PDB entry 1R6B | X-ray diffraction, 2.25 A resolution | chain X

Chain X:
Name: ClpA protein
Organism: Escherichia coli
Reference sequence: P0ABH9 (CLPA_ECOLI); numbering as in UniProt (aligned over 1-758)
Amino-acid sequence (758 residues; each row starts with the number of its first residue):
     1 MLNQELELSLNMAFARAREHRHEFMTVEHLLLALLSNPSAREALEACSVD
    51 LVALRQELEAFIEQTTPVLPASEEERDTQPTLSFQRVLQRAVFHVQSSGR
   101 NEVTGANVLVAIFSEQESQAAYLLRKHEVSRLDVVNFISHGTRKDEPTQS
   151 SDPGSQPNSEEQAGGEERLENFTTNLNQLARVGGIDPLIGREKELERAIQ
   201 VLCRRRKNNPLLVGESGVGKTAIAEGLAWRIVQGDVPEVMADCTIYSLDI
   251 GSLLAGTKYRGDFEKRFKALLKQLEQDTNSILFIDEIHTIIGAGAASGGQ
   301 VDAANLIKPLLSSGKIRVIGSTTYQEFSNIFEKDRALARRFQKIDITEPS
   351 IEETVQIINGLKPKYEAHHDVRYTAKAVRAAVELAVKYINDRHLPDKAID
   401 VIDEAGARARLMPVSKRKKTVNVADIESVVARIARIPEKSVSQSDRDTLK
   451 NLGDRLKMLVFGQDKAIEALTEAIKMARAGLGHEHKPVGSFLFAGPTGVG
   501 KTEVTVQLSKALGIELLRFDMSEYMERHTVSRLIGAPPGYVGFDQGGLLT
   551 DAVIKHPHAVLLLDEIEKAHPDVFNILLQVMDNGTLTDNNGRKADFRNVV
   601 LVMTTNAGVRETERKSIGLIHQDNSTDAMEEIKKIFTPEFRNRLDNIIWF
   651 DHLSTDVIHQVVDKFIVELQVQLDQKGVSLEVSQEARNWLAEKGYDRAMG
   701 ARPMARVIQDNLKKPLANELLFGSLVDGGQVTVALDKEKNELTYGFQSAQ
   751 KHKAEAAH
Not modelled in the structure: 142-168, 252-254, 611-627, 752-758
Sequence notes: engineered mutation Leu169 (Met in P0ABH9)
Curated features (UniProtKB/Swiss-Prot):
  - binding site (ATP): Gly214 to Thr221, Gly495 to Thr502
Metal / ion sites: Mg2+ site 1: Thr221, Arg339 (together with ADP); Mg2+ site 2: Asp520, Ser522, Glu565, Glu639
Residues lining bound ligands:
  - ADP (adenosine-5'-diphosphate), molecule 1: Pro187, Leu188, Ile189, Arg191, Glu215, Ser216, Gly217, Val218, Gly219, Lys220, Thr221, Ala222, Ile357, Leu361, Pro395, Asp396, Ile399
  - ADP, molecule 2: Leu459, Val460, Phe461, Gln463, Pro496, Thr497, Gly498, Val499, Gly500, Lys501, Thr502, Glu503, Leu653, Val661, Phe665, Ala701, Arg702

Overview:
Ligands of chain X: ADP. The Mg2+ site 1 is built by Thr221 and Arg339. Asp520, Ser522, Glu565 and Glu639 form
the Mg2+ site 2. UniProt lists 16 ATP-binding residues.
Chain X is ClpA protein (Escherichia coli); the structure, High resolution crystal structure of ClpA, was
determined by X-ray diffraction, deposited together with 1R6C, 1R6O and 1R6Q.
